4O1Q - chains D and F of the 6 polymer chains in the assembly; structure by X-ray diffraction, 2.59 A resolution.

== Chain D (and F) ==
Name: Methylamine dehydrogenase heavy chain
Source organism: Paracoccus denitrificans
Notes: EC 1.4.99.3; chain F of this document is another copy of the same molecule, construct and numbering; everything in this record applies to it too
UniProt: A1BB97 (A1BB97_PARDP); residues 2-386 here correspond to UniProt positions 33-417 (UniProt number = residue number + 31)
Sequence (385 residues; numbered 2 to 386; the number before each row is that of its first residue):
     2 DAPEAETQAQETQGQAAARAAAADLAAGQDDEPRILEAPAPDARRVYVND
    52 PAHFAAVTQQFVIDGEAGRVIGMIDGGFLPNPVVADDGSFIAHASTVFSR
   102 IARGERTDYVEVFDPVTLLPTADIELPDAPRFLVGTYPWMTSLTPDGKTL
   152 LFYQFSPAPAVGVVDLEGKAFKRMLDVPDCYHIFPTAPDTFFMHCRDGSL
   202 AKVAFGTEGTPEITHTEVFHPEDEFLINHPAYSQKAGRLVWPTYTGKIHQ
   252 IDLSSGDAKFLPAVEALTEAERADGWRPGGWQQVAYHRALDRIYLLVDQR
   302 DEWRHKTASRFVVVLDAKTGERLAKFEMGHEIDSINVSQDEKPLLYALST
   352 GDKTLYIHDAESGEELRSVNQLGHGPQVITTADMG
Unresolved in the structure: 2-10
Disulfide bonds: Cys181-Cys196

== Interface between chain D and chain F ==
Pairs across the interface (25; chain D residue first):
  Val58(D) - Val58(F)  hydrophobic
  Val58(D) - Ile102(F)  hydrophobic
  Asp76(D) - Ala103(F)
  Gly77(D) - Ile102(F)
  Gly78(D) - Ile102(F)
  Val98(D) - Ser100(F)
  Val98(D) - Arg101(F)
  Val98(D) - Ile102(F)  hydrophobic
  Ser100(D) - Val98(F)
  Arg101(D) - Val98(F)
  Arg101(D) - Tyr110(F)
  Arg101(D) - Asp124(F)  salt bridge
  Ile102(D) - Asp76(F)
  Ile102(D) - Gly77(F)
  Ile102(D) - Gly78(F)
  Ile102(D) - Val98(F)  hydrophobic
  Ile102(D) - Tyr110(F)
  Arg104(D) - Glu112(F)  salt bridge
  Arg104(D) - Pro121(F)
  Tyr110(D) - Arg101(F)
  Tyr110(D) - Ile102(F)
  Glu112(D) - Arg104(F)  salt bridge
  Pro121(D) - Arg104(F)
  Asp124(D) - Arg101(F)  salt bridge
  His375(D) - His375(F)
Also at the interface, not in a pair above, chain D (17 interface residues in all): Ala103, Thr108, Phe114
Also at the interface, not in a pair above, chain F (16 interface residues in all): Thr108

== In short ==
Chain D and chain F form an interface of 17 and 16 residues respectively, with 4 salt bridges. Polar contacts
include Arg101(D)-Asp124(F) and Arg104(D)-Glu112(F).
Chain D and chain F are both Methylamine dehydrogenase heavy chain (Paracoccus denitrificans); the structure,
Crystal Structure of the Q103N-MauG/pre-Methylamine Dehydrogenase Complex, was determined by X-ray
diffraction.
